Entry 6RUV (X-ray diffraction, 6.15 A resolution (low resolution: residue-level contacts below are approximate; hydrogen-bond / salt-bridge calls are withheld)); this record covers chains B and L of the 14 polymer chains in the assembly.

# Chain B
Name: Complement C3
From: Homo sapiens
Reference sequence: P01024 (CO3_HUMAN); residues 727-1641 here correspond to UniProt positions 749-1663 (UniProt number = residue number + 22)
Sequence (915 residues; each row starts with the number of its first residue):
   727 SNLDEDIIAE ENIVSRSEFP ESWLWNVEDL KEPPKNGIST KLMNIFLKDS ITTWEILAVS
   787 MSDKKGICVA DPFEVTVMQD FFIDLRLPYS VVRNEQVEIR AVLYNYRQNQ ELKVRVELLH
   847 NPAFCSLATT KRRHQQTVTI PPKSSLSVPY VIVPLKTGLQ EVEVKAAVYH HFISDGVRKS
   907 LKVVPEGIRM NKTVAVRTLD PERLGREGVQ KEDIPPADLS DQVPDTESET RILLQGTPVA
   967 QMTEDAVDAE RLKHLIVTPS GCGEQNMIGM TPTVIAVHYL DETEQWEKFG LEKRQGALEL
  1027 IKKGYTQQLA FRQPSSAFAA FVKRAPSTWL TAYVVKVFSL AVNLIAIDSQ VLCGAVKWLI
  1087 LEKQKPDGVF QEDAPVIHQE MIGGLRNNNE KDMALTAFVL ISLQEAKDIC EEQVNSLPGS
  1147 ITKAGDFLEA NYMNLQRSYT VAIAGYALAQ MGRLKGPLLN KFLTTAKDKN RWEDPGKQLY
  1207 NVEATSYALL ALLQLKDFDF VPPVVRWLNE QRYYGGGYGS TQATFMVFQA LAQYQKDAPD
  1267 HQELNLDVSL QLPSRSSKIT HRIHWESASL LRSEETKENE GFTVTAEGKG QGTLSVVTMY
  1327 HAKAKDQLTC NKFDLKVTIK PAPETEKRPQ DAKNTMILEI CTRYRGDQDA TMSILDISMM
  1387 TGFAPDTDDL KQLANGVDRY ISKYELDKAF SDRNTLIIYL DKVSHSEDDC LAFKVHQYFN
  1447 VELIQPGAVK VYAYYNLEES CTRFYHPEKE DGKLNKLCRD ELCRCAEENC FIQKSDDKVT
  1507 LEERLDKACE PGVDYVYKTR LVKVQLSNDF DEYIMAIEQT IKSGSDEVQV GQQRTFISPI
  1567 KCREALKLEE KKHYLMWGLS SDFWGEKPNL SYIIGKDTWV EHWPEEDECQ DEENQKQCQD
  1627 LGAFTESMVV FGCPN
Not modelled in the structure: 727-728
UniProt features mapped onto this chain:
  - region: E1612 to F1637 (Interaction with CFP/properdin)
  - site: R932, E933 (Cleavage), R1281, S1282 (Cleavage), R1298, S1299 (Cleavage), N1641 (Coordinates Mg(2+) for interaction with Complement factor B Bb fragment (CFB))
  - modified residue (Phosphoserine): S946, S1299, S1551
  - glycosylation (N-linked (GlcNAc...) asparagine): N917, N1595
  - cross-link: C988 to Q991 (Isoglutamyl cysteine thioester (Cys-Gln))
Disulfides: C851-C1491, C1079-C1136, C1336-C1467, C1367-C1436, C1484-C1489, C1496-C1568, C1515-C1639, C1615-C1624
Glycans and other covalent adducts: N-acetylglucosamine (NAG) linked to N917
Bound ions: Mg2+: N1641 (shared with S253(L), S255(L), T328(L) of chain L)

# Chain L
Name: Complement factor B
From: Homo sapiens
Notes: EC 3.4.21.47
Reference sequence: P00751 (CFAB_HUMAN); residues 235-739 here correspond to UniProt positions 260-764 (UniProt number = residue number + 25)
Sequence (505 residues; each row starts with the number of its first residue):
   235 KIVLDPSGSM NIYLVLDGSG SIGASNFTGA KKCLVNLIEK VASYGVKPRY GLVTYATYPK
   295 IWVKVSEADS SNADWVTKQL NEINYEDHKL KSGTNTKKAL QAVYSMMSWP DDVPPEGWNR
   355 TRHVIILMTD GLHNMGGDPI TVIDEIRDLL YIGKDRKNPR EDYLDVYVFG VGPLVNQVNI
   415 NALASKKDNE QHVFKVKDME NLEDVFYQMI DESQSLSLCG MVWEHRKGTD YHKQPWQAKI
   475 SVIRPSKGHE SCMGAVVSEY FVLTAAHCFT VDDKEHSIKV SVGGEKRDLE IEVVLFHPNY
   535 NINGKKEAGI PEFYDYDVAL IKLKNKLKYG QTIRPICLPC TEGTTRALRL PPTTTCQQQK
   595 EELLPAQDIK ALFVSEEEKK LTRKEVYIKN GDKKGSCERD AQYAPGYDKV KDISEVVTPR
   655 FLCTGGVSPY ADPNTCRGDA GGPLIVHKRS RFIQVGVISW GVVDVCKNQK RQKQVPAHAR
   715 DFHINLFQVL PWLKEKLQDE DLGFL
Differences from the reference sequence: conflict G254 (Asp279 in P00751), A674 (Ser699 in P00751)
UniProt features mapped onto this chain:
  - active site (Charge relay system): H501, D551
  - binding site (Mg(2+)): S253, S255, T328
  - binding site (Mn(2+)): S253, S255, T328
  - glycosylation: N260 (N-linked (GlcNAc...) asparagine), K266 (N-linked (Glc) (glycation) lysine), N353 (N-linked (GlcNAc...) asparagine)
Disulfides: C453-C571, C486-C502, C574-C590, C631-C657, C670-C700
Glycans and other covalent adducts: N-acetylglucosamine (NAG) linked to N260, N353
Bound ions: Mg2+: S253, S255, T328 (shared with N1641(B) of chain B)

# Chain B / chain L interface
Contacting residue pairs (24):
  P1517(B) - L366(L)
  P1517(B) - H367(L)
  P1517(B) - N368(L)
  K1548(B) - N368(L)
  S1549(B) - N368(L)
  S1549(B) - M369(L)
  S1549(B) - G370(L)
  S1551(B) - G371(L)
  S1551(B) - D372(L)
  M1634(B) - M369(L)
  G1638(B) - M369(L)
  C1639(B) - S326(L)
  C1639(B) - G327(L)
  C1639(B) - N368(L)
  C1639(B) - M369(L)
  P1640(B) - G254(L)
  P1640(B) - S326(L)
  N1641(B) - S253(L)
  N1641(B) - G254(L)
  N1641(B) - S255(L)
  N1641(B) - S326(L)
  N1641(B) - T328(L)
  N1641(B) - L366(L)
  N1641(B) - N368(L)
Also at the interface, not in a pair above, chain B (12 interface residues in all): C1515, V1519, D1520

# In short
Chain B and chain L form an interface of 12 and 13 residues respectively. N-acetylglucosamine is covalently
linked to N917(B). Covalently linked N-acetylglucosamine: at N260(L) and N353(L). From UniProt: active-site
residues H501(L) and D551(L), 3 Mg2+-binding residues and 3 Mn2+-binding residues on chain L.
Here chain B is Complement C3 and chain L is Complement factor B, both from Homo sapiens. Entry 6RUV
(Structure of the SCIN stabilized C3bBb convertase bound to Properdin and a the non-inhibitory nanobody
hFPNb1) was determined by X-ray diffraction (same publication as 6RU5, 6RUR, 6RV6 and 6SEJ).
